Entry 7AER (X-ray diffraction, 3.00 A resolution); this record covers chains A and C of the 4 polymer chains in the assembly.

== Chain A ==
Protein: Toxin-antitoxin system antidote Mnt family
From: Shewanella oneidensis (strain MR-1)
Reference sequence: Q8ECH7 (Q8ECH7_SHEON); numbering as in UniProt (aligned over 1-139)
Amino-acid sequence (139 residues; each row starts with the number of its first residue):
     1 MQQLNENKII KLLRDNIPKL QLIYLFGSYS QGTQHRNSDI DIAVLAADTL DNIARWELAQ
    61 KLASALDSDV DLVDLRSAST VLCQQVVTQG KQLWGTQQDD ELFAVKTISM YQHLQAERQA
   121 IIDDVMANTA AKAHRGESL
Not modelled in the structure: 30-37, 128-139
Modified / non-standard residues: Mse1 (selenomethionine); Mse110 (selenomethionine; parent Met); Mse126 (selenomethionine; parent Met)
Ligand contacts: adenosine monophosphate (AMP): L45, T49, L75, R76, F103, K106, Mse110
Curated features (UniProtKB/Swiss-Prot):
  - motif: G27 to D41 (GSX(10)DXD motif)
  - binding site (Mg(2+)): D39, D41, D71

== Chain C ==
Protein: Toxin-antitoxin system toxin HepN family
From: Shewanella oneidensis (strain MR-1)
Reference sequence: Q8ECH6 (Q8ECH6_SHEON); residue numbers follow UniProt; this construct covers 1-133
Amino-acid sequence (139 residues; numbered 1 to 139; the number before each row is that of its first residue):
     1 MNDIIINKIA TIKRCIKRIQ QVYGDGSQFK QDFTLQDSVI LNLQRCCEAC IDIANHINRQ
    61 QQLGIPQSSR DSFTLLAQNN LITQPLSDNL KKMVGLRNIA VHDYQELNLD IVVHVVQHHL
   121 EDFEQFIDVI KAEHHHHHH
Not modelled in the structure: 1, 134-139
Covalent attachments: adenosine monophosphate (AMP) linked to Y104
Modified / non-standard residues: Mse1 (selenomethionine); Mse93 (selenomethionine; parent Met)
Differences from the reference sequence: expression tag (134-139)
Ligand contacts: adenosine monophosphate (AMP): R70, K92, Mse93, V94, G95, L96, N98, I99, Q105, E106, L107, N108, D110, I111, H114, H119
Curated features (UniProtKB/Swiss-Prot):
  - motif: R97 to Y104 (RX(4)HXY motif)
  - active site: R97, H102
  - modified residue: Y104 (O-tri-AMP-tyrosine)

== How chain A and chain C interact ==
Contacting residue pairs (24; chain A residue first):
  S77(A) - R70(C)
  A78(A) - R70(C)  hydrogen bond (backbone-side chain)
  S79(A) - Q67(C)
  S79(A) - R70(C)
  T80(A) - Q67(C)  hydrogen bond (backbone-backbone)
  T80(A) - S68(C)
  V81(A) - Q67(C)  hydrogen bond (backbone-backbone)
  K106(A) - Y104(C)
  S109(A) - H102(C)
  Mse110(A) - H102(C)
  H113(A) - H102(C)  hydrogen bond
  L114(A) - Q67(C)
  E117(A) - I51(C)
  E117(A) - N55(C)
  E117(A) - S69(C)  hydrogen bond
  E117(A) - R97(C)  salt bridge
  R118(A) - I65(C)
  R118(A) - P66(C)  hydrogen bond (side chain-backbone)
  I121(A) - N55(C)
  I121(A) - N58(C)
  I121(A) - G64(C)
  I121(A) - P66(C)
  I122(A) - I65(C)  hydrophobic
  D124(A) - R59(C)  salt bridge
Also at the interface, not in a pair above, chain A (18 interface residues in all): R76, A120, V125
Also at the interface, not in a pair above, chain C (18 interface residues in all): E48, N98, V101, Q105

== Overview ==
The chain A/chain C interface involves 18 residues from each chain, with 6 hydrogen bonds and 2 salt bridges.
Polar pairs include E117(A)-R97(C), D124(A)-R59(C) and A78(A)-R70(C). Ligands of chain A: adenosine
monophosphate. Covalently linked adenosine monophosphate: at Y104(C).
Chain A is Toxin-antitoxin system antidote Mnt family and chain C is Toxin-antitoxin system toxin HepN family,
both from Shewanella oneidensis (strain MR-1); the structure, Rebuilt and re-refined PDB entry 5yep:
tri-AMPylated Shewanella oneidensis HEPN toxin in complex with MNT antitoxin, was determined by X-ray
diffraction together with 7AE2, 7AE6 and 7AE9 from the same study.
